4KNW - chain A; structure by X-ray diffraction, 2.70 A resolution.

== Chain A ==
Name: N-acylneuraminate-9-phosphatase
From: Homo sapiens
Notes: EC 3.1.3.29
Reference sequence: Q8TBE9 (NANP_HUMAN); residues 4-250 here correspond to UniProt positions 2-248 (UniProt number = residue number - 2)
Sequence (257 residues; row label = number of the first residue in the row):
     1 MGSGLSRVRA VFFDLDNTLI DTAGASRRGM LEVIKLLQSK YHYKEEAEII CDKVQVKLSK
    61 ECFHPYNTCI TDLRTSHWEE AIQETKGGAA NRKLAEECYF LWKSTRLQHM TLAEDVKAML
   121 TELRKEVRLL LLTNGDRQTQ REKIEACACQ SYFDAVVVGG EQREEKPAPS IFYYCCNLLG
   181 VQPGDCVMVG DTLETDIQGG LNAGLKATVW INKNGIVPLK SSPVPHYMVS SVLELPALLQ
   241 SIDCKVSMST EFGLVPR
Not modelled in the structure: 1-5, 245-257
Sequence notes: expression tag (1-3, 251-257)
Bound ions: vanadate ion near Asp14 (its only coordinating residue here); Mg2+: Asp14, Asp16, Asp191 (together with vanadate)

== Summary ==
The Mg2+ site is built by Asp14, Asp16 and Asp191.
Chain A is N-acylneuraminate-9-phosphatase (Homo sapiens); the structure, The crystal structure of human HDHD4
IN COMPLEX WITH MAGNESIUM AND THE PHOSPHATE MIMETIC VANADATE, was determined by X-ray diffraction (same
publication as 4KNV).
